PDB entry 8PT8 | X-ray diffraction, 2.78 A resolution | chain A

Chain A:
Name: Mitogen-activated protein kinase 8
Source organism: Homo sapiens
Notes: EC 2.7.11.24
Reference sequence: P45983 (MK08_HUMAN), isoform P45983-3; residues 1-364 here = UniProt positions 1-364
Sequence (366 residues; each row starts with the number of its first residue; numbers below 1 keep their minus sign (Gly-1 is residue -1)):
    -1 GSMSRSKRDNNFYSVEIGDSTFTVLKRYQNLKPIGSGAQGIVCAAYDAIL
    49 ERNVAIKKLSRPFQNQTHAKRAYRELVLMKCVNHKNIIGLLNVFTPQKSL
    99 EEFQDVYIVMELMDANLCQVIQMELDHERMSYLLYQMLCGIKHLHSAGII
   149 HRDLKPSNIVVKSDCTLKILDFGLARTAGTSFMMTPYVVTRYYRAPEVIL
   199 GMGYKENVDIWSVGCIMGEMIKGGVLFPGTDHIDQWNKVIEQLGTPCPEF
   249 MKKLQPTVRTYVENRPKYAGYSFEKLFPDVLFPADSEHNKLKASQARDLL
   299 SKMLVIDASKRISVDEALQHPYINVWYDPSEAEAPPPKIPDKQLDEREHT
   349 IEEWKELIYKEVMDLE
Not modelled in the structure: -1 to 6, 183-184, 339-340, 364
Construct notes: expression tag (-1 to 0); variant Ile208 (Leu in P45983)
Swiss-Prot annotation at these positions:
  - motif: Thr183 to Tyr185 (TXY)
  - active site: Asp151 (Proton acceptor)
  - binding site (ATP): Ile32 to Val40, Lys55
  - modified residue: Cys116 (S-nitrosocysteine), Thr183 (Phosphothreonine), Tyr185 (Phosphotyrosine)
Covalently attached groups: compound A3O linked to Cys116
Residues lining bound ligands: A3O (methyl (1R,3R)-1-methyl-3-[[3-[[3-methyl-4-[(4-pyridin-3-ylpyrimidin-2-yl)amino]phenyl]carbamoyl]phenyl]methylcarbamoyl]-4-oxidanylidene-cyclohexane-1-carboxylate): Ile32, Gly33, Ser34, Val40, Ala53, Lys55, Met108, Leu110, Met111, Asp112, Ala113, Asn114, Gln117, Ile119, Gln120, Val158, Leu168, Glu217, Gly221
Reported in the primary citation:
  - binding site for A3O: Cys116
  - mutagenesis - C116S: decreased binding to A3O

Summary:
Compound A3O is covalently linked to Cys116. UniProt lists active-site residue Asp151 and 10 ATP-binding
residues. From the paper: a binding site for A3O at Cys116; C116S reduces binding to A3O.
Chain A is Mitogen-activated protein kinase 8 (Homo sapiens); the structure, JNK1 covalently bound to RU135
cyclohexenone based inhibitor, was determined by X-ray diffraction together with 8PT9 and 8PTA from the same
study.
